7YWX - chains J and G of the 27 polymer chains in the assembly; structure by electron microscopy, 12.00 A resolution (very low resolution: no residue pairs are listed; an interface is given only as per-side residue counts).

Chain J:
Molecule: 171-nt DNA strand
Sequence (171 nucleotides; numbered -97 to 73; the number before each row is that of its first residue; numbers below 1 keep their minus sign (DC-97 is residue -97)):
   -97 CCGCTTTGAGGCCTTCGTTGGAAACGGGAATATGTTCACATAAAAACTAG
   -47 ACAGAAGCATTCTCAGAAACTTCTATGTGATGTTTGCATTCAACTCATAG
     3 AGTTGAACATTCCTTTTCATAGAGCAGTTTTGAAACACTCTTTTTGTAGT
    53 ATCTGGAATTGGACATTTGGA
Disordered / not traced: 65-73

Chain G:
Name: Histone H2A type 1-C
Source organism: Homo sapiens
Reference sequence: Q93077 (H2A1C_HUMAN); residues 0-129 here correspond to UniProt positions 1-130 (UniProt number = residue number + 1)
Amino-acid sequence (130 residues; numbered 0 to 129; the number before each row is that of its first residue; numbering starts at 0):
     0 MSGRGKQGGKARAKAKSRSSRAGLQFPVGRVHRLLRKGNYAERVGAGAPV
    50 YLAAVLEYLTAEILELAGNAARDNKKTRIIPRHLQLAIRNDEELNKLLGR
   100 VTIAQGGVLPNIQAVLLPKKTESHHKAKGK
Disordered / not traced: 0-14, 118-129
Swiss-Prot annotation at these positions:
  - modified residue: Ser1 (N-acetylserine), Arg3 (Citrulline), Lys5 (N6-(2-hydroxyisobutyryl)lysine), Lys9 (N6-(2-hydroxyisobutyryl)lysine), Lys13 (N6-(beta-hydroxybutyryl)lysine), Lys36 (N6-(2-hydroxyisobutyryl)lysine), Lys74 (N6-(2-hydroxyisobutyryl)lysine), Lys75 (N6-(2-hydroxyisobutyryl)lysine), Lys95 (N6-(2-hydroxyisobutyryl)lysine), Gln104 (N5-methylglutamine), Lys118 (N6-(2-hydroxyisobutyryl)lysine), Lys119 (N6-crotonyllysine), Thr120 (Phosphothreonine), Lys125 (N6-crotonyllysine)
  - cross-link (Glycyl lysine isopeptide (Lys-Gly)): Lys13 (interchain with G-Cter in ubiquitin), Lys15 (interchain with G-Cter in ubiquitin), Lys119 (interchain with G-Cter in ubiquitin)

How chain J and chain G interact:
At this resolution (12 A) residue pairs are not listed: 7 residues of chain J and 9 of chain G lie at the interface.

Overview:
7 residues of chain J and 9 residues of chain G are in contact.
Here chain J is a 171-nt DNA strand and chain G is Histone H2A type 1-C (Homo sapiens). Entry 7YWX (Structure
of the human CCAN CENP-A alpha-satellite complex) was determined by electron microscopy (same publication as
7PB4, 7PB8, 7PII, 7PKN, 7R5R, 7R5S, 7R5V and 7YYH).
